8OSY - chains A and B of the 3 polymer chains in the assembly; structure by X-ray diffraction, 1.89 A resolution.

# Chain A (and B)
Protein: Dihydrolipoyllysine-residue acetyltransferase component of pyruvate dehydrogenase complex
From: Escherichia coli
Notes: EC 2.3.1.12; chain B of this document is another copy of the same molecule, construct and numbering; everything in this record applies to it too
UniProtKB: P06959 (ODP2_ECOLI); residues 381-627 here correspond to UniProt positions 382-628 (UniProt number = residue number + 1)
Amino-acid sequence (247 residues; row label = number of the first residue in the row):
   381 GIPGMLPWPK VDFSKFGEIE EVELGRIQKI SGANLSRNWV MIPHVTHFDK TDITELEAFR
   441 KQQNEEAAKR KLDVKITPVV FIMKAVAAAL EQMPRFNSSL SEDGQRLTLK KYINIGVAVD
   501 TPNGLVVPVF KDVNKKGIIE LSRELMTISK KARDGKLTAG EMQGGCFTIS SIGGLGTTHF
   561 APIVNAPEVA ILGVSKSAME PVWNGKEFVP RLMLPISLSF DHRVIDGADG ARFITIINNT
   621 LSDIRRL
Not modelled in the structure: 381-382
What the authors report for this chain:
  - conformationally variable residues: I624 to L627

# How chain A and chain B interact
Pairs across the interface - 98 pairs, chain A then chain B:
  M385(A) - R417(B)
  M385(A) - V420(B)  hydrophobic
  M385(A) - M421(B)  hydrophobic
  L386(A) - A413(B)  hydrophobic
  L386(A) - N414(B)
  L386(A) - R417(B)
  P387(A) - R417(B)  hydrogen bond (backbone-side chain)
  W388(A) - R417(B)
  W388(A) - M421(B)  hydrophobic
  W388(A) - L480(B)  hydrogen bond (side chain-backbone)
  W388(A) - S481(B)
  W388(A) - E482(B)
  W388(A) - A566(B)  hydrophobic
  W388(A) - R603(B)
  P389(A) - R417(B)
  P389(A) - P567(B)
  F393(A) - S479(B)
  F393(A) - K490(B)
  F393(A) - Y492(B)  hydrogen bond (backbone-side chain)
  F393(A) - P567(B)  hydrophobic
  F396(A) - Y492(B)
  F396(A) - G544(B)
  G397(A) - Y492(B)
  E398(A) - K490(B)
  E398(A) - K491(B)  hydrogen bond (backbone-backbone)
  E398(A) - Y492(B)
  I399(A) - T488(B)
  I399(A) - L489(B)
  E400(A) - L487(B)
  E400(A) - T488(B)
  E400(A) - L489(B)  hydrogen bond (backbone-backbone)
  E400(A) - K491(B)  salt bridge
  E401(A) - R486(B)  salt bridge
  E401(A) - L487(B)
  E401(A) - T488(B)
  V402(A) - R486(B)
  V402(A) - L487(B)  hydrogen bond (backbone-backbone)
  V402(A) - L489(B)  hydrophobic
  E403(A) - Q485(B)
  E403(A) - R486(B)
  L404(A) - R475(B)
  L404(A) - L480(B)  hydrophobic
  L404(A) - G484(B)
  L404(A) - Q485(B)  hydrogen bond (backbone-backbone)
  L404(A) - R486(B)
  Q408(A) - R475(B)  hydrogen bond
  Q408(A) - R603(B)
  Q408(A) - V604(B)
  K409(A) - Q485(B)
  G412(A) - R603(B)
  L415(A) - P423(B)
  L415(A) - H602(B)
  S416(A) - P423(B)
  S416(A) - R603(B)
  W419(A) - W419(B)  hydrogen bond (side chain-backbone)
  W419(A) - V420(B)
  W419(A) - I422(B)  hydrogen bond (side chain-backbone)
  W419(A) - P423(B)  hydrophobic
  W419(A) - H424(B)
  V420(A) - V420(B)
  F428(A) - F428(B)  hydrophobic
  D500(A) - A608(B)
  D500(A) - R612(B)  salt bridge
  G504(A) - D606(B)
  L505(A) - D606(B)  hydrogen bond (backbone-side chain)
  L505(A) - G607(B)
  L505(A) - A608(B)
  I552(A) - H427(B)
  I552(A) - G607(B)
  L555(A) - A608(B)  hydrophobic
  L555(A) - A611(B)
  L555(A) - R612(B)
  L555(A) - T615(B)  hydrogen bond (backbone-side chain)
  G556(A) - A611(B)
  G556(A) - T615(B)
  T557(A) - H427(B)
  T557(A) - F428(B)
  T557(A) - A611(B)
  T558(A) - F428(B)  hydrogen bond (backbone-backbone)
  T558(A) - D429(B)  hydrogen bond (side chain-backbone)
  H559(A) - H427(B)
  H559(A) - F428(B)  hydrogen bond (backbone-backbone)
  F560(A) - T426(B)
  F560(A) - H427(B)
  F560(A) - F428(B)  hydrophobic
  A561(A) - V425(B)
  A561(A) - T426(B)  hydrogen bond (backbone-backbone)
  I563(A) - P423(B)  hydrophobic
  I563(A) - H424(B)
  I563(A) - V425(B)  hydrophobic
  I563(A) - H602(B)
  M579(A) - W583(B)  hydrophobic
  M579(A) - F588(B)
  E580(A) - F588(B)
  P581(A) - P581(B)  hydrophobic
  P581(A) - F588(B)
  P590(A) - W583(B)  hydrophobic
  P590(A) - F588(B)  hydrophobic
Other interface residues (no listed pair), chain A (40 interface residues in all): V391
Other interface residues (no listed pair), chain B (47 interface residues in all): K430, N494, Q543, I614

# Summary
40 residues of chain A face 47 of chain B across their interface; the contacts include 16 hydrogen bonds and 3
salt bridges. Among the polar pairs are E400(A)-K491(B), E401(A)-R486(B) and D500(A)-R612(B). The paper
reports conformational variability at I624(A).
Both chains are Dihydrolipoyllysine-residue acetyltransferase component of pyruvate dehydrogenase complex
(Escherichia coli). Entry 8OSY (Trimeric catalytic domain of the E. coli Dihydrolipoamide Acetyltransferase
(E2) of the pyruvate dehydrogenase complex) was determined by X-ray diffraction, deposited together with 8ORB.
